Entry 5X51 (X-ray diffraction, 7.00 A resolution (low resolution: residue-level contacts below are approximate; hydrogen-bond / salt-bridge calls are withheld)); this record covers chains A and H of the 12 polymer chains in the assembly.

Chain A:
Molecule: DNA-directed RNA polymerase subunit
Source organism: Komagataella phaffii (strain GS115 / ATCC 20864)
Notes: EC 2.7.7.6
UniProt: C4R4Y0 (C4R4Y0_KOMPG); residues 1-1743 here = UniProt positions 1-1743
Sequence (1743 residues; numbered 1 to 1743; the number before each row is that of its first residue):
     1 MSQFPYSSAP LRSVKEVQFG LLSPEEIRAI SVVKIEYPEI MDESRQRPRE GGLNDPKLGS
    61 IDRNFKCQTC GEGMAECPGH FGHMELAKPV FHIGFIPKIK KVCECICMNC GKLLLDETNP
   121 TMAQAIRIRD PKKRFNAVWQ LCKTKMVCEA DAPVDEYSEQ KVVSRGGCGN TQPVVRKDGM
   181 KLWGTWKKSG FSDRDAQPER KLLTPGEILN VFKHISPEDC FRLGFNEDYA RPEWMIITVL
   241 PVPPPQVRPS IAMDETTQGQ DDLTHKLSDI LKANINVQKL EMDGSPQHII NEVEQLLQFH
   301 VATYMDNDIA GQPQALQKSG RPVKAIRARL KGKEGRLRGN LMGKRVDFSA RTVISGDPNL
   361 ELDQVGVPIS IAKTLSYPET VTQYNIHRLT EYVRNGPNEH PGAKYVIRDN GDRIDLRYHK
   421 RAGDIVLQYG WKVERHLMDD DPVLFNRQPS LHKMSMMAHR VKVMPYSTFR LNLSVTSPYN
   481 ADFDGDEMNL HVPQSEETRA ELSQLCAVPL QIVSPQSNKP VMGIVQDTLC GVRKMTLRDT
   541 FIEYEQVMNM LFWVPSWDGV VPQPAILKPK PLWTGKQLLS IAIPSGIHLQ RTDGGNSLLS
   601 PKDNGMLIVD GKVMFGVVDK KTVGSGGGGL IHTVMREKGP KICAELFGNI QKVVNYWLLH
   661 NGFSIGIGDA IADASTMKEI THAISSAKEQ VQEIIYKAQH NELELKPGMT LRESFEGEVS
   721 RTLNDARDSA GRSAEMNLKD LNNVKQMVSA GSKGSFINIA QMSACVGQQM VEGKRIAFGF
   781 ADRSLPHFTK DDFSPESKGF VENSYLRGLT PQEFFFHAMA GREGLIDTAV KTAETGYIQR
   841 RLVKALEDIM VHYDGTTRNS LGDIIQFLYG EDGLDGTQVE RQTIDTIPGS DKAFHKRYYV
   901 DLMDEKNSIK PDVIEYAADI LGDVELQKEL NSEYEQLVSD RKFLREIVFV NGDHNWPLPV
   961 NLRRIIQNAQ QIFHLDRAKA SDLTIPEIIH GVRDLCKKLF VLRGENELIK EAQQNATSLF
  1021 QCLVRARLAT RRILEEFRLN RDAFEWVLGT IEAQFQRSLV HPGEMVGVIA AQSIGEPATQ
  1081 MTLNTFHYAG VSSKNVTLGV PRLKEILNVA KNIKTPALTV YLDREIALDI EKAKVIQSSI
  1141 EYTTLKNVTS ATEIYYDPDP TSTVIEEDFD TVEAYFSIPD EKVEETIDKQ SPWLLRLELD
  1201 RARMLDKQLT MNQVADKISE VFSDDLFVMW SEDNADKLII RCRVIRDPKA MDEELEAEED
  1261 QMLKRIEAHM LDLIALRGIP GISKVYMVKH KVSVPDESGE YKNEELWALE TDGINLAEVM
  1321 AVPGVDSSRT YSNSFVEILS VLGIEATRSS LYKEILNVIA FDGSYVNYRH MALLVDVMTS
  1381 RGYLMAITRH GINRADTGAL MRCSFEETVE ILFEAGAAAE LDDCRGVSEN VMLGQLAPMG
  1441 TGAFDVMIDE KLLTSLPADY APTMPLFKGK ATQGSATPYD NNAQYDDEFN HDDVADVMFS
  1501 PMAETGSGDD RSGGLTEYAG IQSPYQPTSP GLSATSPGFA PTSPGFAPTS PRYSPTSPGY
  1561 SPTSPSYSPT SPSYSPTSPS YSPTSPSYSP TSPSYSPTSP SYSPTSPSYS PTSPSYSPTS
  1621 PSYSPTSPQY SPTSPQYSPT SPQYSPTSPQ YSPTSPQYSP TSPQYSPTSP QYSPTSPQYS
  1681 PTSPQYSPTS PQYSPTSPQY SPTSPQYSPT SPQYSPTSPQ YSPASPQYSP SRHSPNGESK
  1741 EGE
Not modelled in the structure: 1-5, 151-164, 188-194, 204-206, 255-256, 347, 808, 946-947, 1088-1095, 1141, 1179-1189, 1246-1256, 1278-1279, 1398, 1454-1743
Bound ions: Zn2+ site 1: Cys70, His80; Zn2+ site 2: Cys107, Cys110, Cys148

Chain H:
Molecule: RNA polymerase subunit ABC14.5, common to RNA polymerases I, II, and III
Source organism: Komagataella phaffii (strain GS115 / ATCC 20864)
UniProt: C4R273 (C4R273_KOMPG); numbering as in UniProt (aligned over 1-145)
Sequence (145 residues; row label = number of the first residue in the row):
     1 MSSALFDDIF TVQTVDNGRY NKVSRIIGIS TTNSAIKLTL DINNEMFPVS QDDSLTVTLA
    61 NSLSLDGEDE SANFSKSWRP PKPTDKSLAD DYDYVMFGTV YKFEEGDEDK IKVYVSFGGL
   121 LMCLEGGYKS LASLKQDNLY ILIRR
Not modelled in the structure: 1, 64-76, 145

Chain A / chain H interface:
Pairs across the interface (46):
  Arg538(A) with Tyr20(H); Val23(H); Arg25(H); Asp41(H); Gly119(H); Leu120(H); Leu121(H)
  Asp539(A) with Tyr20(H); Asn21(H); Lys22(H); Val23(H)
  Val560(A) with Ser77(H)
  Val561(A) with Ser77(H); Trp78(H)
  Pro564(A) with Trp78(H); Phe97(H)
  Ala565(A) with Met96(H); Phe97(H)
  Ile566(A) with Asn43(H); Val95(H)
  Leu567(A) with Val95(H)
  Lys568(A) with Asn43(H); Met46(H); Tyr94(H); Val95(H)
  Pro569(A) with Met46(H)
  Pro571(A) with Trp78(H)
  Trp573(A) with Trp78(H)
  Thr574(A) with Gly118(H)
  Lys576(A) with Gly118(H); Gly119(H)
  Gln577(A) with Gly118(H)
  Leu598(A) with Tyr101(H); Lys102(H); Tyr114(H)
  Leu599(A) with Arg25(H); Tyr114(H); Leu121(H); Cys123(H)
  Ser600(A) with Arg25(H); Leu121(H)
  Pro601(A) with Arg25(H)
  Asp603(A) with Tyr20(H)
  Met614(A) with Ser116(H)
  Phe615(A) with Leu121(H)
  Asp740(A) with Arg19(H)
Interface residues without a listed pair, chain A (29 interface residues in all): Phe541, Gln563, Lys602, Leu607, Lys739, Asp976
Interface residues without a listed pair, chain H (30 interface residues in all): Thr39, Phe47, Asp93, Phe117, Met122, Lys135

Summary:
29 residues of chain A face 30 of chain H across their interface. Cys70(A) and His80(A) coordinate Zn2+ site
1. The Zn2+ site 2 is built by Cys107(A), Cys110(A) and Cys148(A).
Here chain A is DNA-directed RNA polymerase subunit and chain H is RNA polymerase subunit ABC14.5, common to
RNA polymerases I, II, and III, both from Komagataella phaffii (strain GS115 / ATCC 20864). Entry 5X51 (RNA
Polymerase II from Komagataella Pastoris (Type-3 crystal)) was determined by X-ray diffraction, deposited
together with 5X4Z and 5X50.
